Entry 8H2T (electron microscopy, 2.59 A resolution); this record covers chains G and H of the 6 polymer chains in the assembly.

== Chain G ==
Name: Rieske (2Fe-2S) domain protein
Organism: Variovorax paradoxus
UniProt: C5CSP6 (C5CSP6_VARPS); residue numbers follow UniProt; this construct covers 1-282, 284-437
Sequence (437 residues; row label = number of the first residue in the row; note: 1 number in that range is skipped by the numbering (no residue carries it; nothing is unmodelled there)):
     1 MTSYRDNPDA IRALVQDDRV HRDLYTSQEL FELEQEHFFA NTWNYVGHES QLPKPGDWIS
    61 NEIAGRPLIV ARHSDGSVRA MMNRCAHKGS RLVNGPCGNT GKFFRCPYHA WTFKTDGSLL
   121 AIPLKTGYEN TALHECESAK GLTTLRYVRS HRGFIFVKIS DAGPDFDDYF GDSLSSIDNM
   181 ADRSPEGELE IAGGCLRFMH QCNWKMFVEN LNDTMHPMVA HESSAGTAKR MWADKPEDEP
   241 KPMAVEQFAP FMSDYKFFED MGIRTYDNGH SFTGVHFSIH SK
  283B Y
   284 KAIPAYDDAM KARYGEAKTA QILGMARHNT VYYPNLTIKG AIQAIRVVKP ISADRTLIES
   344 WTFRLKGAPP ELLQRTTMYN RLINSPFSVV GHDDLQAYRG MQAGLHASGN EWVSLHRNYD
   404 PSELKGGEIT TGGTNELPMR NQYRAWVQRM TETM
Unresolved in the structure: 1-2
Construct notes: conflict Glu135 (Ala in C5CSP6), Arg146 (Lys in C5CSP6), Asp165 (Gly in C5CSP6), Ala300 (Glu in C5CSP6), Ser405 (Ala in C5CSP6)
Metal / ion sites: 2Fe-2S cluster Fe: Cys85, His87, Cys106, His109; Fe ion: Asn210, His216, His221, Asp377
Small-molecule neighbours:
  - 2Fe-2S cluster (FES): Cys85, His87, Lys88, Gly89, Ser90, Cys106, Tyr108, His109, Ala110, Trp111
  - 1H-indol-3-ylacetic acid (IAC): Asn210, Leu211, Asp213, Thr214, His216, Pro217, Phe251, Phe258, His311, Asn312, Lys322, Tyr362, Ile366
From the paper describing this entry:
  - binding site for 1H-indol-3-ylacetic acid: Asn210, Leu211, His216, Phe251, His311, Lys322, Tyr362
  - mutagenesis - H221A: decreased catalytic activity on IAA
  - mutagenesis - H216A, H221A: decreased catalytic activity on 1H-indol-3-ylacetic acid

== Chain H ==
Name: Aromatic-ring-hydroxylating dioxygenase beta subunit
Organism: Variovorax paradoxus
UniProt: C5CSP7 (C5CSP7_VARPS); numbering as in UniProt (aligned over 1-162)
Sequence (162 residues; numbered 1 to 162; the number before each row is that of its first residue):
     1 MAGTEVTRQD LIDFVVNEAH LLDTRRYEEW NALFTDDAFY WVPLVPDQED GLNHTSHLYE
    61 DKLLRELRIE RLKSPRAFSQ QPPSRCHHLL QVPVVEQFDA EGNRFVLRTG FHYTESQGDE
   121 LQFYVGTFFH HLTVRDGALR MTLKRVNLLN CDAALPAVQL FI
Unresolved in the structure: 1-5
Construct notes: conflict Gln97 (Thr in C5CSP7), Val106 (Ala in C5CSP7), Leu107 (Val in C5CSP7), Arg135 (Gln in C5CSP7)

== How chain G and chain H interact ==
Residue-residue contacts (59; chain G residue first):
  Gly193(G) - His54(H)  hydrogen bond (backbone-side chain)
  Gly193(G) - Thr55(H)  hydrogen bond (backbone-side chain)
  Gly194(G) - His54(H)
  Cys195(G) - Leu44(H)
  Leu196(G) - Leu44(H)  hydrophobic
  Leu196(G) - Thr55(H)
  Leu196(G) - His57(H)
  Arg197(G) - Asp152(H)
  Arg197(G) - Ala153(H)
  Arg197(G) - Ala154(H)
  Arg197(G) - Leu155(H)
  Phe198(G) - Leu155(H)
  Phe198(G) - Ala157(H)
  Met199(G) - Ala154(H)  hydrophobic
  Met199(G) - Leu155(H)  hydrogen bond (backbone-backbone)
  Val219(G) - Phe78(H)
  Glu222(G) - Arg76(H)  salt bridge
  Ser223(G) - Arg71(H)  hydrogen bond
  Ser223(G) - Arg76(H)
  Ser223(G) - Ala77(H)
  Ser224(G) - Leu67(H)
  Thr227(G) - Glu70(H)
  Ala228(G) - Leu67(H)  hydrophobic
  Arg230(G) - Glu70(H)  salt bridge
  Met231(G) - Leu63(H)
  Met231(G) - Leu67(H)  hydrophobic
  Phe248(G) - Leu67(H)  hydrophobic
  Leu340(G) - Ala154(H)  hydrophobic
  Leu356(G) - Asn53(H)
  Gln357(G) - Leu52(H)
  Gln357(G) - Asn53(H)  hydrogen bond
  Thr360(G) - Leu52(H)  hydrogen bond (side chain-backbone)
  Thr360(G) - Thr55(H)
  Asn363(G) - Thr55(H)
  Arg364(G) - Ser56(H)
  Arg364(G) - Leu58(H)
  Arg364(G) - Tyr59(H)  hydrogen bond (side chain-backbone)
  Arg364(G) - Glu60(H)  salt bridge
  Ser368(G) - His57(H)  hydrogen bond (side chain-backbone)
  Pro369(G) - His57(H)
  Pro369(G) - Pro156(H)
  Pro369(G) - Ala157(H)
  Pro369(G) - Val158(H)  hydrogen bond (backbone-backbone)
  Phe370(G) - His57(H)
  Phe370(G) - Leu58(H)  hydrophobic
  Phe370(G) - Arg68(H)  hydrogen bond (backbone-side chain)
  Phe370(G) - Val158(H)
  Ser371(G) - Arg68(H)
  Val372(G) - Arg68(H)
  Val372(G) - Arg71(H)
  His375(G) - Ser79(H)
  His375(G) - Ala157(H)
  His375(G) - Val158(H)  hydrogen bond (side chain-backbone)
  His375(G) - Gln159(H)
  Asp376(G) - Arg71(H)  salt bridge
  Leu378(G) - Ala157(H)  hydrophobic
  Gln379(G) - Phe78(H)
  Gln379(G) - Ser79(H)
  Arg382(G) - Glu120(H)  salt bridge
Other interface residues (no listed pair), chain G (40 interface residues in all): Gln201, Ala220, Pro242, Ala244, Val245, Thr345, Pro353, Leu365
Other interface residues (no listed pair), chain H (33 interface residues in all): Leu64, Glu66, Ser74, Leu148, Ile162

== Overview ==
Chain G and chain H form an interface of 40 and 33 residues respectively; the contacts include 11 hydrogen
bonds and 5 salt bridges. Among the polar pairs are Glu222(G)-Arg76(H), Arg230(G)-Glu70(H) and
Arg364(G)-Glu60(H). From the paper: a binding site for 1H-indol-3-ylacetic acid at Asn210(G), Leu211(G) and
His216(G) among others; H216A and H221A of chain G reduce catalytic activity on 1H-indol-3-ylacetic acid.
Chain G is Rieske (2Fe-2S) domain protein and chain H is Aromatic-ring-hydroxylating dioxygenase beta subunit,
both from Variovorax paradoxus; the structure, Cryo-EM structure of IadD/E dioxygenase bound with IAA, was
determined by electron microscopy.
